PDB entry 4CPH | X-ray diffraction, 1.64 A resolution | chains B and C of the 4 polymer chains in the assembly

== Chain B (and C) ==
Name: Streptavidin
Organism: Streptomyces avidinii
Notes: chain C of this document is another copy of the same molecule, construct and numbering; everything in this record applies to it too
UniProt: P22629 (SAV_STRAV); residues 13-139 here correspond to UniProt positions 37-163 (UniProt number = residue number + 24)
Chain sequence (133 residues; row label = number of the first residue in the row):
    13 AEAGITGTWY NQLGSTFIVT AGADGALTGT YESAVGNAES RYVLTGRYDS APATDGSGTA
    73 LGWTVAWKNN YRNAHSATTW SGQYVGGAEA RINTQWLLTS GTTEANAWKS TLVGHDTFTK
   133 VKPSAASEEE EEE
Unresolved in the structure: 13-15, 136-145
Differences from the reference sequence: expression tag (140-145)
Ligand contacts: LH4 (5-[(3aS,4S,6aR)-2-oxo-hexahydro-1H-thieno[3,4- d]imidazolidin-4-yl]-N'-{2,6-bis[4-(morpholine-4- sulfonyl)phenyl]phenyl}pentanehydrazide): Asn-23, Leu-25, Ser-27, Tyr-43, Ser-45, Ser-52, Tyr-54, Trp-79, Arg-84, Asn-85, Ala-86, Ser-88, Thr-90, Trp-92, Trp-108, Leu-110, Asp-128
Swiss-Prot annotation at these positions:
  - motif: Arg-59 to Asp-61 (Cell attachment site)
  - binding site (biotin): Tyr-43, Tyr-54, Trp-92, Trp-108, Trp-120
Reported in the primary citation:
  - conformationally variable residues (loop rearrangement): Ser-45, Asn-49

== Chain B / chain C interface ==
Residue-residue contacts - 7 pairs, chain B then chain C:
  Gln-107(B) / Val-125(C)  hydrogen bond (side chain-backbone)
  Gln-107(B) / Gly-126(C)
  Gln-107(B) / His-127(C)
  Val-125(B) / Gln-107(C)  hydrogen bond (backbone-side chain)
  Gly-126(B) / Gln-107(C)
  His-127(B) / Gln-107(C)
  His-127(B) / His-127(C)  hydrogen bond

== Summary ==
Chain B and chain C each contribute 4 residues to their interface, with 3 hydrogen bonds. Polar contacts
include Gln-107(B)/Val-125(C) and His-127(B)/His-127(C). Bound to chain B: compound LH4. UniProt lists 5
biotin-binding residues on chain B. From the paper: conformational variability at Ser-45(B) and Asn-49(B).
Both chains are Streptavidin (Streptomyces avidinii). Entry 4CPH (trans-divalent streptavidin with love-hate
ligand 4) was determined by X-ray diffraction, deposited together with 4CPE, 4CPF and 4CPI.
